PDB entry 4G83 | X-ray diffraction, 4.00 A resolution | chains A and B of the 4 polymer chains in the assembly

Chain A (and B):
Protein: Tumor protein p73
Source organism: Homo sapiens
Notes: chain B of this document is another copy of the same molecule, construct and numbering; everything in this record applies to it too
Reference sequence: O15350 (P73_HUMAN); residue numbers follow UniProt; this construct covers 115-312
Sequence (210 residues; each row starts with the number of its first residue):
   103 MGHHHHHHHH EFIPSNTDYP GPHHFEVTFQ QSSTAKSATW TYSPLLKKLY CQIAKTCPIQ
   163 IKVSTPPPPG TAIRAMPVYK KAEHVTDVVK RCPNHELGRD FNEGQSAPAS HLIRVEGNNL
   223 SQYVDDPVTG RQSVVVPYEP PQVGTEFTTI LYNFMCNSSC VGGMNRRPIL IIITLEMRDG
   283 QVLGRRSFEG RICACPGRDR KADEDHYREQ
Disordered / not traced: 103-112, 311-312
Construct notes: expression tag (103-114)
Bound ions: Zn2+: C194, H197, C258, C262
Swiss-Prot annotation at these positions:
  - binding site (Zn(2+)): C194, H197, C258, C262

Chain A / chain B interface:
Contacting residue pairs (8; chain A residue first):
  C194(A) with N196(B)
  P195(A) with N196(B)
  N196(A) with P195(B); N196(B), hydrogen bond (backbone-side chain); V263(B)
  L199(A) with P195(B), hydrophobic; L199(B), hydrophobic
  V263(A) with N196(B), hydrogen bond (backbone-side chain)
Other interface residues (no listed pair), chain B (7 interface residues in all): C194, E198, G264

Overview:
Chain A and chain B form an interface of 5 and 7 residues respectively, with 2 hydrogen bonds. Polar contacts
include N196(A)-N196(B) and V263(A)-N196(B). C194(A), H197(A), C258(A) and C262(A) form the Zn2+ site. From
UniProt: 4 Zn2+-binding residues on chain A.
Chain A and chain B are both Tumor protein p73 (Homo sapiens); the structure, Crystal Structure of p73
DNA-Binding Domain Tetramer bound to a Full Response-Element, was determined by X-ray diffraction.
